3JCO - chains 1 and 4 of the 47 polymer chains in the assembly; structure by electron microscopy, 4.80 A resolution (low resolution: residue-level contacts below are approximate; hydrogen-bond / salt-bridge calls are withheld).

== Chain 1 ==
Protein: Proteasome subunit beta type-6
Source organism: Saccharomyces cerevisiae S288c
Notes: EC 3.4.25.1
UniProt: P23724 (PSB6_YEAST); numbering as in UniProt (aligned over 1-241)
Sequence (241 residues; numbered 1 to 241; the number before each row is that of its first residue):
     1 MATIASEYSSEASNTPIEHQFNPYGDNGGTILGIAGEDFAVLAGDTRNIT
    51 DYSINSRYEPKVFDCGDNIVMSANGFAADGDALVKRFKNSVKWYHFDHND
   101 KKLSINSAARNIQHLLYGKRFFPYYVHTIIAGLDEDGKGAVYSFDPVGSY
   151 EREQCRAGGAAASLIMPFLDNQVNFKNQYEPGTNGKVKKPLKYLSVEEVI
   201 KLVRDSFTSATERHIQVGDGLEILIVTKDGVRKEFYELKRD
Unresolved in the structure: 1-19

== Chain 4 ==
Protein: Proteasome subunit beta type-2
Source organism: Saccharomyces cerevisiae S288c
Notes: EC 3.4.25.1
UniProt: P25043 (PSB2_YEAST); numbering as in UniProt (aligned over 1-261)
Sequence (261 residues; numbered 1 to 261; the number before each row is that of its first residue):
     1 MAGLSFDNYQRNNFLAENSHTQPKATSTGTTIVGVKFNNGVVIAADTRST
    51 QGPIVADKNCAKLHRISPKIWCAGAGTAADTEAVTQLIGSNIELHSLYTS
   101 REPRVVSALQMLKQHLFKYQGHIGAYLIVAGVDPTGSHLFSIHAHGSTDV
   151 GYYLSLGSGSLAAMAVLESHWKQDLTKEEAIKLASDAIQAGIWNDLGSGS
   201 NVDVCVMEIGKDAEYLRNYLTPNVREEKQKSYKFPRGTTAVLKESIVNIC
   251 DIQEEQVDITA
Unresolved in the structure: 1-29, 252-261
Curated features (UniProtKB/Swiss-Prot):
  - active site: Thr30 (Nucleophile)

== Interface between chain 1 and chain 4 ==
Contacting residue pairs (75; chain 1 residue first):
  Arg47(1) - Leu196(4)
  Ile49(1) - Leu196(4)
  Asp51(1) - Leu196(4)
  Tyr52(1) - Asn194(4)
  Tyr52(1) - Asp195(4)
  Tyr52(1) - Leu196(4)
  Tyr52(1) - Gly197(4)
  Ser53(1) - Asn194(4)
  Ile54(1) - Trp193(4)
  Ile54(1) - Asn194(4)
  Ile54(1) - Leu196(4)
  Arg57(1) - Trp193(4)
  Arg57(1) - Asn194(4)
  Leu164(1) - Ile54(4)
  Phe168(1) - Tyr232(4)
  Asn171(1) - Phe234(4)
  Gln172(1) - Lys230(4)
  Gln172(1) - Tyr232(4)
  Gln172(1) - Phe234(4)
  Asn177(1) - Thr238(4)
  Gln178(1) - Phe234(4)
  Gln178(1) - Thr238(4)
  Tyr179(1) - Gly237(4)
  Tyr179(1) - Thr238(4)
  Tyr179(1) - Thr239(4)
  Tyr179(1) - Ala240(4)
  Glu180(1) - Gly237(4)
  Pro181(1) - Pro235(4)
  Pro181(1) - Arg236(4)
  Pro181(1) - Gly237(4)
  Gly182(1) - Gly237(4)
  Asn184(1) - Ala240(4)
  Asn184(1) - Val241(4)
  Gly185(1) - Ala240(4)
  Glu198(1) - Lys230(4)
  Lys201(1) - Gln229(4)
  Lys201(1) - Tyr232(4)
  Leu202(1) - Tyr232(4)
  Arg204(1) - Glu226(4)
  Arg204(1) - Gln229(4)
  Asp205(1) - Arg225(4)
  Asp205(1) - Lys228(4)
  Asp205(1) - Gln229(4)
  Asp205(1) - Lys230(4)
  Asp205(1) - Tyr232(4)
  Thr208(1) - Arg225(4)
  Thr208(1) - Glu226(4)
  Ser209(1) - Arg225(4)
  Glu212(1) - Val55(4)
  Glu212(1) - Lys58(4)
  Glu212(1) - Arg225(4)
  Arg213(1) - Pro53(4)
  Arg213(1) - Ile54(4)
  Arg213(1) - Val55(4)
  Arg213(1) - Ala56(4)
  Arg213(1) - Lys58(4)
  His214(1) - Pro53(4)
  His214(1) - Ile54(4)
  Ile215(1) - Thr50(4)
  Ile215(1) - Pro53(4)
  Ile215(1) - Val55(4)
  Ile215(1) - Leu196(4)
  Gln216(1) - Leu196(4)
  Lys239(1) - Asn223(4)
  Lys239(1) - Val224(4)
  Lys239(1) - Arg225(4)
  Arg240(1) - Trp193(4)
  Asp241(1) - Arg48(4)
  Asp241(1) - Ile192(4)
  Asp241(1) - Trp193(4)
  Asp241(1) - Asp195(4)
  Asp241(1) - Ser198(4)
  Asp241(1) - Gly199(4)
  Asp241(1) - Ser200(4)
  Asp241(1) - Asn223(4)
Also at the interface, not in a pair above, chain 1 (35 interface residues in all): Lys189
Also at the interface, not in a pair above, chain 4 (35 interface residues in all): Gly52, Asp57, Glu227

== Overview ==
The chain 1/chain 4 interface involves 35 residues from each chain. Curated annotation (UniProt) lists
active-site residue Thr30(4) on chain 4.
Here chain 1 is Proteasome subunit beta type-6 and chain 4 is Proteasome subunit beta type-2, both from
Saccharomyces cerevisiae S288c. Entry 3JCO (Structure of yeast 26S proteasome in M1 state derived from Titan
dataset) was determined by electron microscopy, deposited together with 3JCP.
